PDB entry 3J0O | electron microscopy, 9.00 A resolution (very low resolution: no residue pairs are listed; an interface is given only as per-side residue counts) | chains a and L of the 30 polymer chains in the assembly

Chain a:
Molecule: 40S ribosomal RNA fragment
Organism: Oryctolagus cuniculus
Sequence (48 nucleotides; each row starts with the number of its first residue):
   541 GGAGGGCAAG UCAUGGUGCC AGCAGCCGCG GUAAUUCCAG CUCCAAUA

Chain L:
Protein: Ribosomal protein S23
Organism: Oryctolagus cuniculus
Amino-acid sequence (141 residues; row label = number of the first residue in the row):
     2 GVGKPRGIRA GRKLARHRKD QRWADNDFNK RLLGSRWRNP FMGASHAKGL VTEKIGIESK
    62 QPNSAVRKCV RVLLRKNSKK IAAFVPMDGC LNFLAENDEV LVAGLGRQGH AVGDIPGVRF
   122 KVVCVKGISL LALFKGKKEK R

Chain a / chain L interface:
At this resolution (9 A) residue pairs are not listed: 13 residues of chain a and 19 of chain L lie at the interface.

Overview:
13 residues of chain a face 19 of chain L across their interface.
Here chain a is 40S ribosomal RNA fragment and chain L is Ribosomal protein S23, both from Oryctolagus
cuniculus. Entry 3J0O (Core of mammalian 80S pre-ribosome in complex with tRNAs fitted to a 9A cryo-EM map:
classic ...) was determined by electron microscopy (same publication as 3J0L and 3J0P).
